PDB entry 1A02 | X-ray diffraction, 2.70 A resolution | chains B and F of the 5 polymer chains in the assembly

[Chain B]
Molecule: 20-nt DNA strand
Sequence (20 nucleotides; numbered 5001 to 5020; the number before each row is that of its first residue):
  5001 AACTATGAAA CAAATTTTCC

[Chain F]
Protein: Ap-1 fragment fos
Organism: Homo sapiens
Notes: fragment: fos
UniProtKB: P01100 (FOS_HUMAN); numbering as in UniProt (aligned over 138-193)
Chain sequence (56 residues; numbered 138 to 193; the number before each row is that of its first residue):
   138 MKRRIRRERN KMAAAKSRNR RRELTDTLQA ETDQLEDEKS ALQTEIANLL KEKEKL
Unresolved in the structure: 138-139, 193
Sequence notes: engineered mutation Met138 (Glu in P01100), Ser154 (Cys in P01100)
UniProt features mapped onto this chain:
  - region: Lys139 to Arg159 (Basic motif), Leu165 to Leu193 (Leucine-zipper)
  - mutagenesis: Lys192 (K192R: No change in sumoylation)
Reported in the primary citation:
  - conformationally variable residues (helix shift): Glu160

[Chain B / chain F interface]
Contacting residue pairs (10; chain B residue first):
  DT5004(B) - Arg146(F)  salt bridge to the phosphate
  DA5005(B) - Asn147(F)  base contact
  DA5005(B) - Ala150(F)  phosphate contact
  DA5005(B) - Lys153(F)  salt bridge to the phosphate
  DT5006(B) - Asn147(F)  hydrogen bond to the base
  DT5006(B) - Ala150(F)  base contact
  DT5006(B) - Ala151(F)  base contact
  DT5006(B) - Ser154(F)  hydrogen bond to the phosphate
  DT5006(B) - Arg157(F)  salt bridge to the phosphate
  DG5007(B) - Arg158(F)  salt bridge to the phosphate
Other interface residues (no listed pair), chain B (5 interface residues in all): DC5003

[In short]
The interface between chain B and chain F involves 5 residues on one side and 8 on the other; the contacts
include 2 hydrogen bonds and 4 salt bridges. Among the polar pairs are DT5006(B)-Asn147(F),
DT5006(B)-Ser154(F) and DT5004(B)-Arg146(F). Curated annotation (UniProt) lists one mutagenesis site on chain
F. The paper reports conformational variability at Glu160(F).
Chain B is a 20-nt DNA strand and chain F is Ap-1 fragment fos (Homo sapiens); the structure, Structure of the
DNA binding domains of nfat, fos and jun bound to DNA, was determined by X-ray diffraction.
